PDB entry 3ZQ0 | electron microscopy, 9.20 A resolution (very low resolution: no residue pairs are listed; an interface is given only as per-side residue counts) | chains J and K of the 21 polymer chains in the assembly

== Chain J (and K) ==
Molecule: 60 kDa chaperonin
From: Escherichia coli BL21
Notes: chain K of this document is another copy of the same molecule, construct and numbering; everything in this record applies to it too
UniProtKB: P0A6F5 (CH60_ECOLI); numbering as in UniProt (aligned over 2-525)
Sequence (524 residues; numbered 2 to 525; the number before each row is that of its first residue):
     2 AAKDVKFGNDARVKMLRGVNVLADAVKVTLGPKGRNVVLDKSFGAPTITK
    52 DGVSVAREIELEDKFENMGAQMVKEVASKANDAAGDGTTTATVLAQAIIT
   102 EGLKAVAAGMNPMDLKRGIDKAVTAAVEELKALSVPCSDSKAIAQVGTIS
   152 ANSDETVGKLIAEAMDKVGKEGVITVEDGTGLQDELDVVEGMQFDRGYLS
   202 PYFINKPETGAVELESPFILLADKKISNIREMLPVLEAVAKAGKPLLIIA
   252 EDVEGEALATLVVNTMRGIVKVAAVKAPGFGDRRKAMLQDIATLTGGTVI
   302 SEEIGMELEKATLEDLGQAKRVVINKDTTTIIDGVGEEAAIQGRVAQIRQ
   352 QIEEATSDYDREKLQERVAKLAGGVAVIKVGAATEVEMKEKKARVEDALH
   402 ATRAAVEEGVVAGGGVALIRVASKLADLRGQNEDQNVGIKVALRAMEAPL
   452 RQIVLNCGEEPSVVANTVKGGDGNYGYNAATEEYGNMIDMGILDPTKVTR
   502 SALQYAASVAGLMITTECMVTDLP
Reported in the primary citation:
  - mutagenesis - D398A: abolished catalytic activity on ATP (citing earlier work)

== Chain J / chain K interface ==
At this resolution (9 A) residue pairs are not listed: 40 residues of chain J and 39 of chain K lie at the interface.

== In short ==
Chain J and chain K form an interface of 40 and 39 residues respectively. The paper reports that D398A of
chain J abolishes catalytic activity on ATP.
Chain J and chain K are both 60 kDa chaperonin (Escherichia coli BL21); the structure, Visualizing GroEL-ES in
the Act of Encapsulating a Non-Native Substrate Protein, was determined by electron microscopy together with
3ZPZ and 3ZQ1 from the same study.
